PDB entry 6G4L | X-ray diffraction, 1.44 A resolution | chain A

# Chain A
Protein: 17-beta-hydroxysteroid dehydrogenase 14
Organism: Homo sapiens
Notes: EC 1.1.1.-
UniProtKB: Q9BPX1 (DHB14_HUMAN); numbering as in UniProt (aligned over 1-270)
Chain sequence (270 residues; row label = number of the first residue in the row):
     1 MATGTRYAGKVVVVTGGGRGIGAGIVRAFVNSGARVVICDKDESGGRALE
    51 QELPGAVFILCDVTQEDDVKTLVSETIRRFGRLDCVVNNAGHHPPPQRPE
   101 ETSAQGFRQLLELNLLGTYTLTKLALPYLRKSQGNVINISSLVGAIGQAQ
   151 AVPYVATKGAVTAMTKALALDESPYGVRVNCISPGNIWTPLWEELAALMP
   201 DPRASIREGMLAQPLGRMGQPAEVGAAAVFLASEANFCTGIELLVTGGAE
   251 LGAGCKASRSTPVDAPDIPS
Unresolved in the structure: 1-4, 255-265, 269-270
Construct notes: conflict Ser-205 (Thr in Q9BPX1); engineered mutation Ala-253 (Tyr in Q9BPX1)
Bound ions: Na+: Glu-50, Leu-53, Ala-56
Ligand contacts:
  - beta-D-glucopyranose (BGC): Gly-20, Trp-188, Thr-189, Pro-190, Glu-193, Pro-221
  - F45 ([6-(3,4-dihydroxyphenyl)pyridin-2-yl](4-fluoro-3-hydroxyphenyl)methanone): His-93, Pro-96, Ser-141, Leu-142, Val-143, Gln-148, Ala-149, Gln-150, Ala-151, Tyr-154, Pro-184, Gly-185, Asn-186, Leu-191, Trp-192, Leu-195, Met-199
  - NAD (nicotinamide-adenine-dinucleotide): Gly-16, Gly-18, Arg-19, Gly-20, Ile-21, Gly-22, Cys-39, Asp-40, Lys-41, Asp-42, Cys-61, Asp-62, Val-63, Thr-64, Asn-89, Ala-90, Gly-91, Leu-113, Ile-139, Ser-140, Ser-141, Tyr-154, Lys-158, Pro-184, Gly-185, Asn-186, Ile-187, Thr-189, Pro-190, Leu-191, Trp-192
Curated features (UniProtKB/Swiss-Prot):
  - active site: Tyr-154 (Proton acceptor)
  - binding site (NAD(+)): Arg-19, Ile-21, Asp-40, Lys-41, Asp-62, Val-63, Asn-89, Tyr-154, Lys-158, Ile-187, Thr-189, Leu-191
  - mutagenesis: His-93 (H93A: Increases kcat for androst-5-en-3beta,17beta-diol and 17beta-estradioll), Gln-148 (Q148A: The catalytic efficiency (kcat/Km) is 30-fold increase for 17beta-estradiol and 11-fold for androst-5-en-3beta,17beta-diol), Lys-158 (K158A: Lacks of activity of testosterone 17-beta-dehydrogenase (NADP+) and estradiol 17-beta-dehydrogenase [NAD(P)+] activities), Cys-255 (C255A: Does not affect kcat for androst-5-en-3beta,17beta-diol and 17beta-estradiol)

# Summary
Chain A binds NAD, beta-D-glucopyranose and compound F45. Glu-50, Leu-53 and Ala-56 coordinate Na+. From
UniProt: active-site residue Tyr-154, 12 NAD+-binding residues and 4 mutagenesis sites.
Chain A is 17-beta-hydroxysteroid dehydrogenase 14 (Homo sapiens); the structure, 17beta-hydroxysteroid
Dehydrogenase Type 14 Mutant Y253A in Complex With a Non-steroidal Inhibitor, was determined by X-ray
diffraction (same publication as 6QCK, 6HNO and 6FFB).
